PDB entry 1TJI | X-ray diffraction, 2.20 A resolution | chains L and H of the 3 polymer chains in the assembly

# Chain L
Molecule: anti-HIV-1 antibody 2F5 Light Chain
Source organism: Homo sapiens
Notes: antibody fragment or engineered binder
Amino-acid sequence (214 residues; each row starts with the number of its first residue):
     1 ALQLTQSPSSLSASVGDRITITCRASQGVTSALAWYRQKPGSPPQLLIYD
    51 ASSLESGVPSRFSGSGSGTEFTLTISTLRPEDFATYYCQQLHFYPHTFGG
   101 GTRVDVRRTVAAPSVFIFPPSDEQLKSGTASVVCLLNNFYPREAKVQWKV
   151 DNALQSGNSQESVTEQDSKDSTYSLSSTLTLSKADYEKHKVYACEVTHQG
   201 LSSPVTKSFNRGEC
Disulfides: Cys23-Cys88, Cys134-Cys194
Modified residues: Cys214 (s-(2-amino-2-oxoethyl)-l-cysteine; YCM)

# Chain H
Molecule: anti-HIV-1 antibody 2F5 Heavy Chain
Source organism: Homo sapiens
Notes: antibody fragment or engineered binder
Amino-acid sequence (237 residues; row label = number of the first residue in the row; a row labelled like 35A-35B holds insertion residues (35A, then the next letters in order)):
     1 RITLKESGPPLVKPTQTLTLTCSFSGFSLSDFGVG
35A-35B VG
    36 WIRQPPGKALEWLAIIYSDDDKRYSPSLNTRLTITKDTSKNQVVLVM
82A-82C TRV
    83 SPVDTATYFCAHRRGPTT
100A-100N LFGVPIARGPVNAM
   101 DVWGQGITVTISSTSTKGPSVFPLAPSSKSTSGGTAALGCLVKDYFPEPV
   151 TVSWNSGALTSGVHTFPAVLQSSGLYSLSSVVTVPSSSLGTQTYICNVNH
   201 KPSNTKVDKKVEPKSCDK
Disulfides: Cys22-Cys92, Cys140-Cys196
Modified residues: Cys216 (s-(2-amino-2-oxoethyl)-l-cysteine; YCM)

# Interface between chain L and chain H
Contacting residue pairs (86):
  Thr30(L) - Arg100H(H)  hydrogen bond
  Ala32(L) - Arg100H(H)
  Ala32(L) - Asn100L(H)
  Ala34(L) - Asn100L(H)
  Ala34(L) - Ala100M(H)  hydrophobic
  Tyr36(L) - Ala100M(H)
  Tyr36(L) - Met100N(H)  hydrogen bond (side chain-backbone)
  Tyr36(L) - Trp103(H)
  Gln38(L) - Gln39(H)  hydrogen bond
  Pro43(L) - Phe91(H)  hydrophobic
  Pro43(L) - Gly104(H)
  Pro44(L) - Leu45(H)  hydrophobic
  Pro44(L) - Trp103(H)
  Leu46(L) - Ala100M(H)  hydrophobic
  Leu46(L) - Asp101(H)
  Tyr49(L) - Arg96(H)
  Tyr49(L) - Gly100I(H)
  Tyr49(L) - Pro100J(H)  hydrophobic
  Tyr49(L) - Asn100L(H)
  Tyr49(L) - Ala100M(H)  hydrophobic
  Asp50(L) - Gly100I(H)
  Asp50(L) - Asn100L(H)  hydrogen bond
  Glu55(L) - Arg96(H)  salt bridge
  Glu55(L) - Asp101(H)
  Tyr87(L) - Gln39(H)
  Tyr87(L) - Lys43(H)
  Tyr87(L) - Ala44(H)
  Tyr87(L) - Leu45(H)  hydrophobic
  Gln89(L) - Trp47(H)
  Gln89(L) - Met100N(H)
  Leu91(L) - Arg95(H)
  Leu91(L) - Val100K(H)
  Leu91(L) - Asn100L(H)
  Leu91(L) - Ala100M(H)
  His92(L) - Arg100H(H)
  Tyr94(L) - Tyr52(H)  hydrogen bond
  Tyr94(L) - Arg58(H)
  Pro95(L) - Trp47(H)  hydrophobic
  Pro95(L) - Pro61(H)
  His96(L) - Trp47(H)
  His96(L) - Arg95(H)
  Phe98(L) - Ile37(H)  hydrophobic
  Phe98(L) - Leu45(H)
  Phe98(L) - Trp47(H)  hydrophobic
  Phe98(L) - Trp103(H)  hydrophobic
  Gly100(L) - Ala44(H)
  Phe116(L) - Lys129(H)
  Phe116(L) - Ser130(H)
  Phe116(L) - Thr131(H)
  Phe116(L) - Ser132(H)
  Phe116(L) - Ala137(H)  hydrophobic
  Ile117(L) - Lys129(H)  hydrogen bond (backbone-backbone)
  Phe118(L) - Leu124(H)
  Phe118(L) - Ala125(H)
  Phe118(L) - Ser130(H)
  Phe118(L) - Ala137(H)
  Pro119(L) - Lys214(H)
  Pro120(L) - Lys214(H)
  Ser121(L) - Phe122(H)
  Ser121(L) - Pro123(H)
  Gln124(L) - Phe122(H)
  Gln124(L) - Lys143(H)
  Ser131(L) - Leu141(H)
  Ser131(L) - Lys143(H)
  Val133(L) - Leu124(H)  hydrophobic
  Leu135(L) - Phe166(H)  hydrophobic
  Leu135(L) - Val181(H)  hydrophobic
  Asn137(L) - His164(H)
  Asn137(L) - Thr183(H)
  Asn138(L) - His164(H)  hydrogen bond
  Gln160(L) - Val169(H)
  Gln160(L) - Leu170(H)  hydrogen bond (side chain-backbone)
  Gln160(L) - Gln171(H)
  Glu161(L) - Val169(H)
  Ser162(L) - Phe166(H)
  Ser162(L) - Pro167(H)  hydrogen bond (side chain-backbone)
  Val163(L) - Pro167(H)
  Thr164(L) - Phe166(H)
  Ser174(L) - His164(H)  hydrogen bond
  Ser174(L) - Phe166(H)
  Leu175(L) - Phe166(H)  hydrophobic
  Ser176(L) - Phe166(H)
  Lys207(L) - Lys129(H)
  Ser208(L) - Lys129(H)  hydrogen bond (backbone-side chain)
  Phe209(L) - Lys129(H)
  Cys214(L) - Cys216(H)
Interface residues without a listed pair, chain L (54 interface residues in all): Ser31, Leu33, Gly99, Ser114, Val115, Glu123, Ser127, Thr129, Asp167, Thr180
Interface residues without a listed pair, chain H (50 interface residues in all): Glu46, Ile50, Ser60, Gln105, Leu138, Ser179, Lys209

# In short
54 residues of chain L and 50 residues of chain H are in contact; the contacts include 11 hydrogen bonds and 1
salt bridge. Polar pairs include Glu55(L)-Arg96(H), Thr30(L)-Arg100H(H) and Tyr36(L)-Met100N(H).
Chain L is anti-HIV-1 antibody 2F5 Light Chain and chain H is anti-HIV-1 antibody 2F5 Heavy Chain, both from
Homo sapiens; the structure, Crystal Structure of the broadly neutralizing anti-HIV-1 antibody 2F5 in complex
with a gp41 17mer epitope, was determined by X-ray diffraction (same publication as 1TJG and 1TJH).
